Entry 1VQL (X-ray diffraction, 2.30 A resolution); this record covers chains 0 and L of the 32 polymer chains in the assembly.

== Chain 0 ==
Molecule: 23S ribosomal RNA
From: Haloarcula marismortui
Sequence (2922 nucleotides; row label = number of the first residue in the row):
     2 UUGGCUACUAUGCCAGCUGGUGGAUUGCUCGGCUCAGGCGCUGAUGAAGG
    52 ACGUGCCAAGCUGCGAUAAGCCAUGGGGAGCCGCACGGAGGCGAAGAACC
   102 AUGGAUUUCCGAAUGAGAAUCUCUCUAACAAUUGCUUCGCGCAAUGAGGA
   152 ACCCCGAGAACUGAAACAUCUCAGUAUCGGGAGGAACAGAAAACGCAAUG
   202 UGAUGUCGUUAGUAACCGCGAGUGAACGCGAUACAGCCCAAACCGAAGCC
   252 CUCACGGGCAAUGUGGUGUCAGGGCUACCUCUCAUCAGCCGACCGUCUCG
   302 ACGAAGUCUCUUGGAACAGAGCGUGAUACAGGGUGACAACCCCGUACUCG
   352 AGACCAGUACGACGUGCGGUAGUGCCAGAGUAGCGGGGGUUGGAUAUCCC
   402 UCGCGAAUAACGCAGGCAUCGACUGCGAAGGCUAAACACAACCUGAGACC
   452 GAUAGUGAACAAGUAGUGUGAACGAACGCUGCAAAGUACCCUCAGAAGGG
   502 AGGCGAAAUAGAGCAUGAAAUCAGUUGGCGAUCGAGCGACAGGGCAUACA
   552 AGGUCCCUCGACGAAUGACCGACGCGCGAGCGUCCAGUAAGACUCACGGG
   602 AAGCCGAUGUUCUGUCGUACGUUUUGAAAAACGAGCCAGGGAGUGUGUCU
   652 GCAUGGCAAGUCUAACCGGAGUAUCCGGGGAGGCACAGGGAAACCGACAU
   702 GGCCGCAGGGCUUUGCCCGAGGGCCGCCGUCUUCAAGGGCGGGGAGCCAU
   752 GUGGACACGACCCGAAUCCGGACGAUCUACGCAUGGACAAGAUGAAGCGU
   802 GCCGAAAGGCACGUGGAAGUCUGUUAGAGUUGGUGUCCUACAAUACCCUC
   852 UCGUGAUCUAUGUGUAGGGGUGAAAGGCCCAUCGAGUCCGGCAACAGCUG
   902 GUUCCAAUCGAAACAUGUCGAAGCAUGACCUCCGCCGAGGUAGUCUGUGA
   952 GGUAGAGCGACCGAUUGGUGUGUCCGCCUCCGAGAGGAGUCGGCACACCU
  1002 GUCAAACUCCAAACUUACAGACGCCGUUUGACGCGGGGAUUCCGGUGCGC
  1052 GGGGUAAGCCUGUGUACCAGGAGGGGAACAACCCAGAGAUAGGUUAAGGU
  1102 CCCCAAGUGUGGAUUAAGUGUAAUCCUCUGAAGGUGGUCUCGAGCCCUAG
  1152 ACAGCCGGGAGGUGAGCUUAGAAGCAGCUACCCUCUAAGAAAAGCGUAAC
  1202 AGCUUACCGGCCGAGGUUUGAGGCGCCCAAAAUGAUCGGGACUCAAAUCC
  1252 ACCACCGAGACCUGUCCGUACCACUCAUACUGGUAAUCGAGUAGAUUGGC
  1302 GCUCUAAUUGGAUGGAAGUAGGGGUGAAAACUCCUAUGGACCGAUUAGUG
  1352 ACGAAAAUCCUGGCCAUAGUAGCAGCGAUAGUCGGGUGAGAACCCCGACG
  1402 GCCUAAUGGAUAAGGGUUCCUCAGCACUGCUGAUCAGCUGAGGGUUAGCC
  1452 GGUCCUAAGUCAUACCGCAACUCGACUAUGACGAAAUGGGAAACGGGUUA
  1502 AUAUUCCCGUGCCACUAUGCAGUGAAAGUUGACGCCCUGGGGUCGAUCAC
  1552 GCUGGGCAUUCGCCCAGUCGAACCGUCCAACUCCGUGGAAGCCGUAAUGG
  1602 CAGGAAGCGGACGAACGGCGGCAUAGGGAAACGUGAUUCAACCUGGGGCC
  1652 CAUGAAAAGACGAGCAUAGUGUCCGUACCGAGAACCGACACAGGUGUCCA
  1702 UGGCGGCGAAAGCCAAGGCCUGUCGGGAGCAACCAACGUUAGGGAAUUCG
  1752 GCAAGUUAGUCCCGUACCUUCGGAAGAAGGGAUGCCUGCUCCGGAACGGA
  1802 GCAGGUCGCAGUGACUCGGAAGCUCGGACUGUCUAGUAACAACAUAGGUG
  1852 ACCGCAAAUCCGCAAGGACUCGUACGGUCACUGAAUCCUGCCCAGUGCAG
  1902 GUAUCUGAACACCUCGUACAAGAGGACGAAGGACCUGUCAACGGCGGGGG
  1952 UAACUAUGACCCUCUUAAGGUAGCGUAGUACCUUGCCGCAUCAGUAGCGG
  2002 CUUGCAUGAAUGGAUUAACCAGAGCUUCACUGUCCCAACGUUGGGCCCGG
  2052 UGAACUGUACAUUCCAGUGCGGAGUCUGGAGACACCCAGGGGGAAGCGAA
  2102 GACCCUAUGGAGCUUUACUGCAGGCUGUCGCUGAGACGUGGUCGCCGAUG
  2152 UGCAGCAUAGGUAGGAGACACUACACAGGUACCCGCGCUAGCGGGCCACC
  2202 GAGUCAACAGUGAAAUACUACCCGUCGGUGACUGCGACUCUCACUCCGGG
  2252 AGGAGGACACCGAUAGCCGGGCAGUUUGACUGGGGCGGUACGCGCUCGAA
  2302 AAGAUAUCGAGCGCGCCCUAUGGCUAUCUCAGCCGGGACAGAGACCCGGC
  2352 GAAGAGUGCAAGAGCAAAAGAUAGCUUGACAGUGUUCUUCCCAACGAGGA
  2402 ACGCUGACGCGAAAGCGUGGUCUAGCGAACCAAUUAGCCUGCUUGAUGCG
  2452 GGCAAUUGAUGACAGAAAAGCUACCCUAGGGAUAACAGAGUCGUCACUCG
  2502 CAAGAGCACAUAUCGACCGAGUGGCUUGCUACCUCGAUGUCGGUUCCCUC
  2552 CAUCCUGCCCGUGCAGAAGCGGGCAAGGGUGAGGUUGUUCGCCUAUUAAA
  2602 GGAGGUCGUGAGCUGGGUUUAGACCGUCGUGAGACAGGUCGGCUGCUAUC
  2652 UACUGGGUGUGUAAUGGUGUCUGACAAGAACGACCGUAUAGUACGAGAGG
  2702 AACUACGGUUGGUGGCCACUGGUGUACCGGUUGUUCGAGAGAGCACGUGC
  2752 CGGGUAGCCACGCCACACGGGGUAAGAGCUGAACGCAUCUAAGCUCGAAA
  2802 CCCACUUGGAAAAGAGACACCGCCGAGGUCCCGCGUACAAGACGCGGUCG
  2852 AUAGACUCGGGGUGUGCGCGUCGAGGUAACGAGACGUUAAGCCCACGAGC
  2902 ACUAACAGACCAAAGCCAUCAU
Disordered / not traced: 2-9, 126-127, 715, 971-998, 1560, 1952-1963, 2137-2236, 2339-2343, 2665-2666, 2915-2923
Differences from the reference sequence: modified residue (628, 2587-2588, 2619, 2621)
Modified positions: 1MA (6-hydro-1-methyladenosine-5'-monophosphate) at position 628, OMU (o2'-methyluridine 5'-monophosphate) at position 2587, OMG (o2'-methylguanosine-5'-monophosphate) at position 2588, UR3 (3-methyluridine-5'-monophoshate) at position 2619, PSU (pseudouridine-5'-monophosphate) at position 2621
Metal / ion sites: Na+ site 1: U12 (shared with 1 residue of chain R); Mg2+ site 1 near G28 (its only coordinating residue here); Na+ site 2: C40, C443; Na+ site 3: G56, A59, G61; Sr2+ site 1: C85, A86, C87; Sr2+ site 2: C85 (shared with 1 residue of chain T); Na+ site 4: C141, G142; Na+ site 5 near U146 (its only coordinating residue here); Sr2+ site 3: G147, A183 (shared with 1 residue of chain M); Mg2+ site 2: C162, U2276; Mg2+ site 3: A165, A167, C168; Na+ site 6: A165, A166, A167; 47 more Mg2+ sites not listed; 54 more Na+ sites not listed; 2 more K+ sites not listed; 73 more Sr2+ sites not listed

== Chain L ==
Name: 50S ribosomal protein L15P
From: Haloarcula marismortui
UniProtKB: P12737 (RL15_HALMA); residue numbers follow UniProt; this construct covers 0-164
Amino-acid sequence (165 residues; row label = number of the first residue in the row; numbering starts at 0):
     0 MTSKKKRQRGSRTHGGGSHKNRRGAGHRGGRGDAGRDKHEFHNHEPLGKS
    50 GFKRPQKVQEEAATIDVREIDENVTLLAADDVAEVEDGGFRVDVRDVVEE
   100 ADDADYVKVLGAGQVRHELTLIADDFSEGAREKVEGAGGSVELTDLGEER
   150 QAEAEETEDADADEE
Disordered / not traced: 0, 84-88, 151-164
Metal / ion sites: Sr2+ site 1: Arg-27, Glu-39; Sr2+ site 2: Asp-36 (shared with G2466(0) of chain 0)

== Interface between chain 0 and chain L ==
Residue-residue contacts - 174 pairs, chain 0 then chain L:
  G164(0) with Arg-30(L), phosphate contact
  A165(0) with Gly-29(L), phosphate contact; Arg-30(L), hydrogen bond to the phosphate; Ala-33(L), phosphate contact
  A166(0) with Ala-24(L), base contact; Gly-25(L), base contact; Gly-28(L), base contact; Gly-29(L), hydrogen bond to the base; Ala-33(L), phosphate contact; Gly-34(L), hydrogen bond to the phosphate; His-38(L), base contact
  G196(0) with Lys-56(L), hydrogen bond to the sugar
  C197(0) with Lys-56(L), phosphate contact
  A215(0) with Lys-52(L), salt bridge to the phosphate; Gln-55(L), sugar contact
  A216(0) with Lys-52(L), salt bridge to the phosphate
  C220(0) with Lys-48(L), sugar contact
  G221(0) with Arg-35(L), hydrogen bond to the phosphate; Leu-46(L), phosphate contact; Gly-47(L), hydrogen bond to the phosphate
  A222(0) with Asp-32(L), hydrogen bond to the phosphate; Arg-35(L), salt bridge to the phosphate
  G223(0) with Gly-31(L), phosphate contact; Asp-32(L), hydrogen bond to the phosphate
  G416(0) with Lys-56(L), phosphate contact
  G417(0) with Lys-56(L), salt bridge to the phosphate
  U623(0) with Arg-11(L), hydrogen bond to the phosphate
  U624(0) with Arg-11(L), salt bridge to the phosphate; His-18(L), salt bridge to the phosphate; Lys-19(L), hydrogen bond to the phosphate
  U625(0) with Lys-19(L), salt bridge to the phosphate
  G644(0) with Lys-4(L), sugar contact; Arg-8(L), salt bridge to the phosphate; His-13(L), hydrogen bond to the base; Arg-21(L), hydrogen bond to the base
  U645(0) with Lys-4(L), salt bridge to the phosphate
  C687(0) with Glu-99(L), base contact
  A688(0) with Asp-65(L), hydrogen bond to the base; Arg-67(L), salt bridge to the phosphate; Leu-109(L), base contact; Ala-111(L), base contact
  A692(0) with Gly-50(L), sugar contact; Phe-51(L), hydrogen bond to the sugar
  A693(0) with Phe-51(L), sugar contact; Arg-53(L), phosphate contact
  A694(0) with Arg-53(L), salt bridge to the phosphate
  G697(0) with Thr-63(L), base contact; Lys-107(L), salt bridge to the phosphate; Leu-109(L), base contact; Ser-126(L), phosphate contact; Glu-127(L), hydrogen bond to the phosphate
  A698(0) with Leu-109(L), phosphate contact; Gly-110(L), hydrogen bond to the phosphate; Ala-111(L), sugar contact; Ser-126(L), hydrogen bond to the phosphate; Gly-128(L), phosphate contact
  C699(0) with Gly-110(L), phosphate contact; Ala-111(L), phosphate contact; Gly-112(L), hydrogen bond to the phosphate; Lys-132(L), salt bridge to the phosphate
  A700(0) with Arg-67(L), base contact; Asp-70(L), hydrogen bond to the base; Glu-71(L), base contact; Gly-112(L), phosphate contact; Gln-113(L), hydrogen bond to the base; Val-114(L), base contact; Arg-115(L), base contact
  U701(0) with Gln-113(L), hydrogen bond to the phosphate; Arg-115(L), salt bridge to the phosphate
  G745(0) with Arg-67(L), base contact; Glu-71(L), hydrogen bond to the base
  U753(0) with Ser-2(L), phosphate contact
  G754(0) with Lys-3(L), phosphate contact; Lys-4(L), hydrogen bond to the phosphate
  G755(0) with Lys-3(L), salt bridge to the phosphate
  C757(0) with Arg-27(L), phosphate contact; Gly-31(L), hydrogen bond to the phosphate
  A758(0) with Arg-27(L), salt bridge to the phosphate; Arg-30(L), phosphate contact; Gly-31(L), hydrogen bond to the phosphate
  C759(0) with Arg-30(L), salt bridge to the phosphate
  A761(0) with Arg-30(L), salt bridge to the phosphate
  C762(0) with Arg-21(L), hydrogen bond to the base
  C896(0) with Arg-30(L), hydrogen bond to the phosphate
  A897(0) with Gly-23(L), phosphate contact; Ala-24(L), hydrogen bond to the phosphate; Arg-30(L), salt bridge to the phosphate
  G898(0) with Arg-22(L), phosphate contact; Gly-23(L), hydrogen bond to the phosphate; Ala-24(L), hydrogen bond to the phosphate; Gly-25(L), hydrogen bond to the phosphate; His-26(L), phosphate contact
  C899(0) with Lys-19(L), phosphate contact; Arg-22(L), salt bridge to the phosphate
  U900(0) with Lys-19(L), salt bridge to the phosphate; Arg-22(L), salt bridge to the phosphate
  G901(0) with His-18(L), salt bridge to the phosphate; Lys-19(L), phosphate contact
  G902(0) with Arg-11(L), salt bridge to the phosphate; His-18(L), salt bridge to the phosphate
  U903(0) with Arg-11(L), salt bridge to the phosphate; Thr-12(L), base contact; His-18(L), base contact
  U904(0) with Gln-7(L), phosphate contact; Arg-8(L), hydrogen bond to the base; Gly-9(L), hydrogen bond to the phosphate; Ser-10(L), hydrogen bond to the phosphate; Arg-11(L), hydrogen bond to the phosphate
  C905(0) with Lys-5(L), hydrogen bond to the base
  C906(0) with Arg-6(L), base contact
  A907(0) with Arg-6(L), base contact
  G918(0) with His-38(L), hydrogen bond to the base; Phe-40(L), sugar contact
  U919(0) with Lys-37(L), hydrogen bond to the phosphate; His-38(L), sugar contact
  C920(0) with Lys-37(L), salt bridge to the phosphate
  G924(0) with Gly-25(L), hydrogen bond to the sugar; His-38(L), base contact
  C925(0) with Gly-25(L), phosphate contact; His-26(L), salt bridge to the phosphate; Gly-28(L), sugar contact; His-38(L), sugar contact; Glu-39(L), hydrogen bond to the sugar
  A926(0) with His-38(L), sugar contact; Glu-39(L), sugar contact; His-41(L), hydrogen bond to the base
  U927(0) with His-41(L), sugar contact; Asn-42(L), sugar contact
  G1039(0) with Lys-3(L), sugar contact
  U1041(0) with Gly-14(L), sugar contact; Gly-15(L), sugar contact; Gly-16(L), phosphate contact
  U1042(0) with Gly-16(L), phosphate contact; Ser-17(L), hydrogen bond to the phosphate; Asn-20(L), hydrogen bond to the phosphate
  A1294(0) with Gly-16(L), sugar contact
  G1295(0) with Thr-12(L), hydrogen bond to the phosphate; Gly-14(L), hydrogen bond to the phosphate; Gly-15(L), hydrogen bond to the phosphate; Gly-16(L), hydrogen bond to the phosphate
  A1296(0) with Lys-3(L), salt bridge to the phosphate
  U1297(0) with Lys-3(L), salt bridge to the phosphate
  U1298(0) with Arg-6(L), hydrogen bond to the base
  G1299(0) with Thr-1(L), phosphate contact; Arg-6(L), hydrogen bond to the base
  G1300(0) with Thr-1(L), hydrogen bond to the base
  C1301(0) with Lys-5(L), base contact
  G1302(0) with Lys-5(L), hydrogen bond to the base
  C1353(0) with Lys-5(L), hydrogen bond to the base
  G1354(0) with Lys-5(L), hydrogen bond to the base; Arg-8(L), salt bridge to the phosphate
  C2396(0) with Phe-40(L), sugar contact
  A2430(0) with Leu-46(L), sugar contact; Gly-47(L), hydrogen bond to the sugar
  C2431(0) with Gly-47(L), phosphate contact; Lys-48(L), hydrogen bond to the phosphate
  C2432(0) with Lys-48(L), salt bridge to the phosphate
  U2441(0) with Phe-51(L), sugar contact; Arg-53(L), hydrogen bond to the phosphate
  G2442(0) with Arg-53(L), salt bridge to the phosphate; Pro-54(L), sugar contact; Val-57(L), phosphate contact
  C2443(0) with Pro-54(L), base contact; Lys-56(L), hydrogen bond to the phosphate; Val-57(L), sugar contact
  U2444(0) with Lys-56(L), salt bridge to the phosphate
  G2452(0) with Phe-51(L), base contact
  G2453(0) with Gly-50(L), hydrogen bond to the phosphate; Phe-51(L), sugar contact
  C2454(0) with Ser-49(L), phosphate contact; Gly-50(L), hydrogen bond to the phosphate
  A2465(0) with Phe-40(L), base contact
  G2466(0) with Lys-37(L), salt bridge to the phosphate
  A2467(0) with Lys-37(L), phosphate contact
Also at the interface, not in a pair above, chain 0 (91 interface residues in all): A198, U214, A686, C695, C696, C2440, A2483
Also at the interface, not in a pair above, chain L (77 interface residues in all): Asp-36, Glu-59, Asp-104, Phe-125, Ala-129, Arg-149

== Summary ==
91 residues of chain 0 face 77 of chain L across their interface, with 59 hydrogen bonds and 35 salt bridges.
Polar contacts include A166(0)/Gly-29(L), G644(0)/His-13(L) and G644(0)/Arg-21(L). The Na+ site 2 is built by
C40(0) and C443(0).
Here chain 0 is 23S ribosomal RNA and chain L is 50S ribosomal protein L15P, both from Haloarcula marismortui.
Entry 1VQL (The structure of the transition state analogue "DCSN" bound to the large ribosomal subunit of
haloarcula ...) was determined by X-ray diffraction (same publication as 1VQ4, 1VQ5, 1VQ8, 1VQ9, 1VQK, 1VQM,
1VQO and 1VQP).
